1JF6 - chains A and B; structure by X-ray diffraction, 3.20 A resolution.

== Chain A (and B) ==
Molecule: Alpha amylase II
Organism: Thermoactinomyces vulgaris
Notes: EC 3.2.1.135; chain B of this document is another copy of the same molecule, construct and numbering; everything in this record applies to it too
UniProt: Q08751 (NEPU2_THEVU); residues 1-585 here = UniProt positions 1-585
Amino-acid sequence (585 residues; row label = number of the first residue in the row):
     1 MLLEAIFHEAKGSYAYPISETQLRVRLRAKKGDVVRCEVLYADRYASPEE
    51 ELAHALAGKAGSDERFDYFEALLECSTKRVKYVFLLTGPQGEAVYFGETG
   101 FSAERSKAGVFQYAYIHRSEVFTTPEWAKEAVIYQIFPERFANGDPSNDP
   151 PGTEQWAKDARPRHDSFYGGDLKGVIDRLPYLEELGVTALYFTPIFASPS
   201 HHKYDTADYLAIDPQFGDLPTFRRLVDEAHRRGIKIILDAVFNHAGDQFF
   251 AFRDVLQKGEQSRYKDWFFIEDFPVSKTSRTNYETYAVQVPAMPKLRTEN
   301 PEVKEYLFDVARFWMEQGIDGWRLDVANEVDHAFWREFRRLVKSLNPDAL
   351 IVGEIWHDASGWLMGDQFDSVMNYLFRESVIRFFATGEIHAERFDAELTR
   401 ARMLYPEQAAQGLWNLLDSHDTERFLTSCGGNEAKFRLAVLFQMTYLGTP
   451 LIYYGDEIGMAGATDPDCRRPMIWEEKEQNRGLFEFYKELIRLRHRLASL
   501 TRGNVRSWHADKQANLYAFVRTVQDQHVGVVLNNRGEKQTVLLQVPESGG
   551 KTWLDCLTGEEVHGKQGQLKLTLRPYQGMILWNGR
Sequence notes: engineered mutation Tyr286 (Phe in Q08751)
Bound ions: Ca2+: Asn143, Asp145, Asn148, Asp149, Gly169, Asp171

== How chain A and chain B interact ==
Contacting residue pairs (83):
  Leu2(A) - Leu2(B)  hydrophobic
  Leu3(A) - Arg65(B)
  Glu4(A) - Ala5(B)
  Glu4(A) - Lys30(B)  salt bridge
  Glu4(A) - Arg65(B)
  Glu4(A) - Phe66(B)
  Ala5(A) - Leu2(B)  hydrophobic
  Ala5(A) - Glu4(B)
  Phe7(A) - Arg28(B)
  Lys11(A) - Ser360(B)  hydrogen bond
  Lys30(A) - Leu2(B)
  Lys30(A) - Glu4(B)  salt bridge
  Arg44(A) - Asn328(B)  hydrogen bond
  Arg44(A) - Glu329(B)  salt bridge
  Tyr45(A) - Tyr286(B)
  Tyr45(A) - Ala287(B)  hydrophobic
  Tyr45(A) - Glu329(B)  hydrogen bond
  Arg65(A) - Glu4(B)  salt bridge
  Phe66(A) - Glu4(B)
  Lys78(A) - Phe269(B)
  Lys78(A) - Glu284(B)  salt bridge
  Arg79(A) - Ala287(B)  hydrogen bond (side chain-backbone)
  Arg79(A) - Val288(B)
  Arg79(A) - Glu329(B)
  Glu98(A) - His357(B)
  Glu98(A) - Asp358(B)  hydrogen bond (side chain-backbone)
  Glu98(A) - Tyr374(B)
  Glu98(A) - Arg400(B)  hydrogen bond (backbone-side chain)
  Thr99(A) - Arg400(B)
  Gln112(A) - Trp356(B)
  Gln112(A) - His357(B)  hydrogen bond (backbone-side chain)
  Ala114(A) - Asn328(B)
  Tyr115(A) - Glu284(B)  hydrogen bond
  Tyr115(A) - Lys295(B)
  Tyr115(A) - Glu329(B)
  His117(A) - Glu299(B)
  His117(A) - Glu329(B)  hydrogen bond (side chain-backbone)
  His117(A) - Val330(B)
  His117(A) - Asp331(B)  hydrogen bond (side chain-backbone)
  Arg118(A) - Arg297(B)
  Arg118(A) - Glu299(B)  hydrogen bond (backbone-side chain)
  Ser119(A) - Glu299(B)  hydrogen bond (backbone-side chain)
  Glu120(A) - Asp331(B)
  Glu120(A) - His332(B)  salt bridge
  Glu120(A) - Ala333(B)
  Glu284(A) - Lys78(B)  salt bridge
  Glu284(A) - Tyr115(B)  hydrogen bond
  Tyr286(A) - Tyr45(B)
  Ala287(A) - Tyr45(B)  hydrophobic
  Ala287(A) - Arg79(B)  hydrogen bond (backbone-side chain)
  Val288(A) - Asp43(B)
  Val288(A) - Arg79(B)
  Lys295(A) - Tyr115(B)
  Arg297(A) - Arg118(B)
  Glu299(A) - His117(B)
  Glu299(A) - Arg118(B)  salt bridge
  Glu299(A) - Ser119(B)  hydrogen bond
  Lys304(A) - Arg340(B)
  Asn328(A) - Arg44(B)
  Asn328(A) - Ala114(B)
  Glu329(A) - Arg44(B)  salt bridge
  Glu329(A) - Tyr45(B)  hydrogen bond
  Glu329(A) - Ala114(B)
  Glu329(A) - Tyr115(B)
  Glu329(A) - His117(B)  hydrogen bond (backbone-side chain)
  Val330(A) - His117(B)
  Asp331(A) - His117(B)  hydrogen bond (backbone-side chain)
  Asp331(A) - Glu120(B)
  His332(A) - Glu120(B)  salt bridge
  Arg336(A) - Arg336(B)
  Arg336(A) - Asp366(B)  salt bridge
  Glu337(A) - Arg340(B)  salt bridge
  Trp356(A) - Gln112(B)
  His357(A) - Glu98(B)  salt bridge
  His357(A) - Gln112(B)
  His357(A) - Ala114(B)
  Asp358(A) - Glu98(B)  hydrogen bond (backbone-side chain)
  Ser360(A) - Lys11(B)  hydrogen bond
  Asp366(A) - Arg336(B)  salt bridge
  Tyr374(A) - Glu98(B)
  Arg400(A) - Glu98(B)  hydrogen bond (side chain-backbone)
  Arg400(A) - Thr99(B)  hydrogen bond (side chain-backbone)
  Arg400(A) - Gly100(B)
Interface residues without a listed pair, chain A (54 interface residues in all): Asp43, Gly100, Phe101, Phe269, Thr285, Val326, Ala333, Arg340, Gly361, Trp362
Interface residues without a listed pair, chain B (52 interface residues in all): Leu3, Phe101, Lys304, Val326, Gly361, Trp362

== In short ==
54 residues of chain A and 52 residues of chain B are in contact, with 22 hydrogen bonds and 14 salt bridges.
Among the polar pairs are Glu4(A)-Lys30(B), Arg44(A)-Glu329(B) and Arg65(A)-Glu4(B). Asn143(A), Asp145(A),
Asn148(A), Asp149(A), Gly169(A) and Asp171(A) form the Ca2+ site.
Chain A and chain B are both Alpha amylase II (Thermoactinomyces vulgaris); the structure, Crystal structure
of thermoactinomyces vulgaris r-47 alpha-amylase mutant F286Y, was determined by X-ray diffraction (same
publication as 1JF5).
